7JIJ - chains A and B of the 4 polymer chains in the assembly; structure by X-ray diffraction, 5.50 A resolution (low resolution: residue-level contacts below are approximate; hydrogen-bond / salt-bridge calls are withheld).

Chain A:
Name: 5'-AMP-activated protein kinase catalytic subunit alpha-1
From: Homo sapiens
Notes: EC 2.7.11.1, 2.7.11.27, 2.7.11.31, 2.7.11.26
UniProt: Q13131 (AAPK1_HUMAN); residues 13-550 here correspond to UniProt positions 22-559 (UniProt number = residue number + 9)
Amino-acid sequence (484 residues; row label = number of the first residue in the row; note: 54 numbers in that range are skipped by the numbering (no residue carries them; nothing is unmodelled there)):
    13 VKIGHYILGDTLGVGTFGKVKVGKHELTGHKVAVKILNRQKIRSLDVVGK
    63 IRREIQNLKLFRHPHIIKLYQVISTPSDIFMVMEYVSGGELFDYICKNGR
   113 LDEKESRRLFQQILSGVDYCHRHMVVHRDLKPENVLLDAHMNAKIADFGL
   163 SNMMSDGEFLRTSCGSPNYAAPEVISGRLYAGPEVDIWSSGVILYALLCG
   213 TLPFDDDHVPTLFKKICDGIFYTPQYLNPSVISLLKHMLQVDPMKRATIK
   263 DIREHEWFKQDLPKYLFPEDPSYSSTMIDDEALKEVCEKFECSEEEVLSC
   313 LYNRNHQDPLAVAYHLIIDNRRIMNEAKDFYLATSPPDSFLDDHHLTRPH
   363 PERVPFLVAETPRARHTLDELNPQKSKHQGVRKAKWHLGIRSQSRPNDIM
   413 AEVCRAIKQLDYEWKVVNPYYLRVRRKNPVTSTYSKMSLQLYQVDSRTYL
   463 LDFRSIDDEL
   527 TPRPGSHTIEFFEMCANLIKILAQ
Disordered / not traced: 281-331, 344-346, 373-395
Modified positions: Thr174 (phosphothreonine; TPO)
Construct notes: conflict Leu472 (Ile481 in Q13131), Pro528 (Glu483 in Q13131), Pro530 (Ser494 in Q13131)
Swiss-Prot annotation at these positions:
  - active site: Asp141 (Proton acceptor)
  - binding site (ATP): Leu24 to Val32, Lys47
  - modified residue: Thr23 (Phosphothreonine), Thr174 (Phosphothreonine), Thr260 (Phosphothreonine), Thr346 (Phosphothreonine), Ser347 (Phosphoserine), Ser351 (Phosphoserine), Thr359 (Phosphothreonine), Thr373 (Phosphothreonine), Ser388 (Phosphoserine), Ser458 (Phosphoserine)

Chain B:
Name: 5'-AMP-activated protein kinase subunit beta-2
From: Homo sapiens
UniProt: O43741 (AAKB2_HUMAN); residue numbers follow UniProt; this construct covers 76-272
Amino-acid sequence (198 residues; numbered 75 to 272; the number before each row is that of its first residue):
    75 MARPTVIRWSEGGKEVFISGSFNNWSTKIPLIKSHNDFVAILDLPEGEHQ
   125 YKFFVDGQWVHDPSEPVVTSQLGTINNLIHVKKSDFEVFDALKLDSMESS
   175 ETSCRDLSSSPPGPYGQEMYAFRSAARFKSPPILPPHLLQVILNKDTNIS
   225 CDPALLPEPNHVMLNHLYALSIKDSVMVLSATHRYKKKYVTTLLYKPI
Disordered / not traced: 75-185
Construct notes: initiating methionine (75); conflict Ala199 (Glu in O43741), Ala200 (Glu in O43741)
Swiss-Prot annotation at these positions:
  - modified residue: Ser95 (Phosphoserine), Ser108 (Phosphoserine), Thr148 (Phosphothreonine), Ser158 (Phosphoserine), Ser170 (Phosphoserine), Ser174 (Phosphoserine), Ser184 (Phosphoserine)
  - mutagenesis: His235 (H235A: Results in an AMPK enzyme that is activable by phosphorylation but has significantly increased rate of dephosphorylation in phosphatase assays)

Chain A / chain B interface:
Pairs across the interface (76):
  Met136(A) with Arg258(B)
  Met166(A) with His235(B)
  Asp168(A) with Asn239(B); Arg258(B)
  Gly169(A) with His235(B); Val236(B); Asn239(B); His240(B)
  Phe171(A) with Leu212(B); His240(B)
  Arg190(A) with Ile207(B); Leu208(B)
  Leu191(A) with Pro209(B)
  Glu196(A) with His211(B)
  Met256(A) with Pro210(B); Gln214(B)
  Met336(A) with Lys262(B)
  Tyr343(A) with Cys225(B)
  Arg360(A) with Ser224(B)
  His362(A) with Ile223(B); Ser224(B); Cys225(B)
  Glu364(A) with Asp226(B)
  Arg365(A) with Thr221(B); Asn222(B); Ile223(B); Asp226(B); Pro227(B)
  Ala396(A) with Asn218(B)
  Lys397(A) with Leu244(B)
  Trp398(A) with Val215(B); Leu217(B); Asn218(B); Leu244(B)
  His399(A) with Tyr242(B); Ala243(B); Ser245(B)
  Leu400(A) with Leu208(B); Leu212(B); Leu241(B); Tyr242(B); Ala243(B)
  Val428(A) with Tyr189(B)
  Tyr432(A) with Ser204(B)
  Gln452(A) with Pro206(B)
  Leu453(A) with Pro206(B)
  Tyr454(A) with Pro206(B); Leu208(B); Leu212(B)
  Gln455(A) with Pro205(B); Pro206(B); Ile207(B); Leu208(B)
  Val456(A) with Leu208(B)
  Asp464(A) with His240(B)
  Phe465(A) with Asn239(B); His240(B); Leu241(B)
  Arg466(A) with Asn239(B); His240(B)
  Ser467(A) with Asn239(B); His257(B)
  Thr534(A) with His257(B); Thr266(B)
  Phe537(A) with Leu241(B)
  Phe538(A) with Leu253(B); Ser254(B); Ala255(B); Thr266(B); Leu268(B)
  Glu539(A) with Lys270(B)
  Cys541(A) with Leu241(B)
  Ala542(A) with Met251(B); Lys270(B)
  Ile545(A) with Met251(B)
  Lys546(A) with Ile272(B)
Interface residues without a listed pair, chain A (48 interface residues in all): Glu170, Ala193, Pro195, Pro255, Arg333, Pro361, Leu369, His533, Asn543
Interface residues without a listed pair, chain B (42 interface residues in all): Lys261

In short:
48 residues of chain A and 42 residues of chain B are in contact. UniProt lists active-site residue Asp141(A)
and 10 ATP-binding residues on chain A; one mutagenesis site on chain B.
Here chain A is 5'-AMP-activated protein kinase catalytic subunit alpha-1 and chain B is 5'-AMP-activated
protein kinase subunit beta-2, both from Homo sapiens. Entry 7JIJ (ATP-bound AMP-activated protein kinase) was
determined by X-ray diffraction together with 7M74, 7JHG and 7JHH from the same study.
